Entry 5GCH (X-ray diffraction, 2.70 A resolution); this record covers chains E and G of the 3 polymer chains in the assembly.

== Chain E ==
Name: Gamma-chymotrypsin A
From: Bos taurus
Notes: EC 3.4.21.1
UniProtKB: P00766 (CTRA_BOVIN); numbering as in UniProt (aligned over 1-13)
Amino-acid sequence (13 residues; each row starts with the number of its first residue):
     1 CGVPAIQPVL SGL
Not modelled in the structure: 12-13

== Chain G ==
Name: Gamma-chymotrypsin A
From: Bos taurus
Notes: EC 3.4.21.1
UniProtKB: P00766 (CTRA_BOVIN); residue numbers follow UniProt; this construct covers 149-245
Amino-acid sequence (97 residues; row label = number of the first residue in the row):
   149 ANTPDRLQQA SLPLLSNTNC KKYWGTKIKD AMICAGASGV SSCMGDSGGP LVCKKNGAWT
   209 LVGIVSWGSS TCSTSTPGVY ARVTALVNWV QQTLAAN
Not modelled in the structure: 149-150
Swiss-Prot annotation at these positions:
  - active site: Ser-195 (Charge relay system)
Disulfides: Cys-168/Cys-182, Cys-191/Cys-220

== Interface between chain E and chain G ==
Pairs across the interface (8):
  Cys-1(E) / Ala-206(G)
  Gly-2(E) / Ala-206(G)
  Gly-2(E) / Trp-207(G)  hydrogen bond (backbone-backbone)
  Val-3(E) / Gly-205(G)
  Val-3(E) / Ala-206(G)  hydrophobic
  Pro-4(E) / Trp-207(G)
  Pro-8(E) / Trp-207(G)
  Val-9(E) / Gln-157(G)  hydrogen bond (backbone-side chain)
Interface residues without a listed pair, chain E (7 interface residues in all): Leu-10

== In short ==
7 residues of chain E face 4 of chain G across their interface, with 2 hydrogen bonds. Among the polar pairs
are Val-9(E)/Gln-157(G) and Gly-2(E)/Trp-207(G). UniProt lists active-site residue Ser-195(G) on chain G.
Here chain E is Gamma-chymotrypsin A and chain G is Gamma-chymotrypsin A, both from Bos taurus. Entry 5GCH
(Chemistry of caged enzymes /ii$. photoactivation of inhibited chymotrypsin) was determined by X-ray
diffraction.
